PDB entry 6W0A | X-ray diffraction, 3.24 A resolution | chains B and C of the 3 polymer chains in the assembly

== Chain B ==
Name: Fab Light Chain
Source organism: Rattus norvegicus
Notes: antibody fragment or engineered binder
Amino-acid sequence (212 residues; row label = number of the first residue in the row):
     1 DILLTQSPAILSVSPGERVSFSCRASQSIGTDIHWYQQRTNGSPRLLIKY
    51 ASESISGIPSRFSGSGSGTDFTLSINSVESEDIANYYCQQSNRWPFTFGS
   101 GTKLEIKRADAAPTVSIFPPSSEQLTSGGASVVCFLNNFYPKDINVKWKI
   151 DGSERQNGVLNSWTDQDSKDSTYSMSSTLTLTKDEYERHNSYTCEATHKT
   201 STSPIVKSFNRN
Cystine bridges: C23-C88, C134-C194

== Chain C ==
Name: pH-gated potassium channel KcsA
Source organism: Streptomyces lividans
Reference sequence: P0A334 (KCSA_STRLI); numbering as in UniProt (aligned over 28-120)
Amino-acid sequence (93 residues; numbered 28 to 120; the number before each row is that of its first residue):
    28 AAGAATVLLVIVLLAGSYLAVLAERGAPGAQLITYPRALWWSVETATTVG
    78 YGDLYPVTLWGRLVAVVVMVAGITSFGLVTAALATWFVGREQE
Metal / ion sites: barium ion near T75 (its only coordinating residue here); K+ near G77 (its only coordinating residue here)
Curated features (UniProtKB/Swiss-Prot):
  - motif: T75 to D80 (Selectivity filter)
  - mutagenesis: E71 (E71A: Prevents channel inactivation)
From the paper describing this entry:
  - conformationally variable residues (helix shift, loop rearrangement): T75, G77, S102, T112
  - barium ion coordination: T75
  - contacts within the chain: E71-D80 (hydrogen bond) (citing earlier work)

== How chain B and chain C interact ==
Pairs across the interface (16; chain B residue first):
  D32(B) - R64(C)  salt bridge
  S91(B) - R64(C)  hydrogen bond (backbone-side chain)
  N92(B) - Q58(C)
  N92(B) - R64(C)
  R93(B) - G56(C)  hydrogen bond (side chain-backbone)
  R93(B) - A57(C)
  R93(B) - Q58(C)  hydrogen bond
  R93(B) - I60(C)
  W94(B) - R52(C)
  W94(B) - G53(C)
  W94(B) - A54(C)
  W94(B) - P55(C)
  W94(B) - G56(C)  hydrogen bond (backbone-backbone)
  W94(B) - A57(C)  hydrogen bond (backbone-backbone)
  W94(B) - I60(C)
  F96(B) - R52(C)
Also at the interface, not in a pair above, chain C (10 interface residues in all): T61

== Summary ==
6 residues of chain B face 10 of chain C across their interface; the contacts include 5 hydrogen bonds and 1
salt bridge. Polar pairs include D32(B)-R64(C), S91(B)-R64(C) and R93(B)-G56(C). From UniProt: one mutagenesis
site on chain C. From the paper: barium ion coordination by T75(C); conformational variability at T75(C),
G77(C) and S102(C) among others.
Here chain B is Fab Light Chain (Rattus norvegicus) and chain C is pH-gated potassium channel KcsA
(Streptomyces lividans). Entry 6W0A (Open-gate KcsA soaked in 1 mM BaCl2) was determined by X-ray diffraction
together with 6W0B, 6W0C, 6W0D, 6W0E, 6W0F, 6W0G and 3 further entries from the same study.
